Entry 6NSR (X-ray diffraction, 3.00 A resolution); this record covers chains A and D of the 4 polymer chains in the assembly.

# Chain A
Name: CifR
Source organism: Pseudomonas aeruginosa
UniProtKB: Q9HZR6 (Q9HZR6_PSEAE); residues 1-196 here = UniProt positions 1-196
Amino-acid sequence (198 residues; row label = number of the first residue in the row; numbers below 1 keep their minus sign (Gly-1 is residue -1)):
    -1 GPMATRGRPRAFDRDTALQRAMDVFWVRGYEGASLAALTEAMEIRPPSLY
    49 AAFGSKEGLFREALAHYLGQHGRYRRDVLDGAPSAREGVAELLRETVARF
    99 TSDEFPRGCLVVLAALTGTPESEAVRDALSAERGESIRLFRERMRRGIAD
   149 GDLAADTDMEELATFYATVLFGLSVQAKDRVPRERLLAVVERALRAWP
Disordered / not traced: -1 to 4
Modified positions: Mse1, Mse157 (selenomethionine); Mse20, Mse40, Mse142 (selenomethionine; parent Met)
Differences from the reference sequence: expression tag (-1 to 0); engineered mutation Thr99 (Cys in Q9HZR6), Arg181 (Cys in Q9HZR6); conflict Mse157 (Val in Q9HZR6)

# Chain D
Molecule: 26-nt DNA strand
Sequence (26 nucleotides; each row starts with the number of its first residue):
     1 AAATTTATAGTGATCGATACAAATAA

# Chain A / chain D interface
Residue-residue contacts (18):
  Gly5(A) with DA25(D), sugar contact
  Arg6(A) with DA23(D), hydrogen bond to the base; DT24(D), base contact
  Pro7(A) with DT24(D), phosphate contact; DA25(D), phosphate contact
  Ala31(A) with DG16(D), phosphate contact
  Ser32(A) with DC15(D), phosphate contact; DG16(D), phosphate contact
  Leu33(A) with DG16(D), hydrogen bond to the phosphate
  Pro44(A) with DT18(D), base contact
  Pro45(A) with DT18(D), base contact; DA19(D), base contact
  Tyr48(A) with DG16(D), sugar contact; DA17(D), hydrogen bond to the phosphate; DT18(D), base contact
  Ser53(A) with DA17(D), phosphate contact
  Lys54(A) with DG16(D), salt bridge to the phosphate; DA17(D), hydrogen bond to the phosphate
Also at the interface, not in a pair above, chain A (13 interface residues in all): Glu29, Ala34
Also at the interface, not in a pair above, chain D (9 interface residues in all): DA22

# Overview
13 residues of chain A and 9 residues of chain D are in contact; the contacts include 4 hydrogen bonds and 1
salt bridge. Polar pairs include Arg6(A)-DA23(D), Leu33(A)-DG16(D) and Tyr48(A)-DA17(D).
Here chain A is CifR (Pseudomonas aeruginosa) and chain D is a 26-nt DNA strand. Entry 6NSR (TetR family
transcriptional regulator CifR C99T-C181R cysteine mutant complexed with 26bp double-strand operator DNA and
apo-CifR ...) was determined by X-ray diffraction together with 6NSM and 6NSN from the same study.
